1UD2 - chain A; structure by X-ray diffraction, 2.13 A resolution.

Chain A:
Name: amylase
From: Bacillus sp. KSM-K38
Notes: EC 3.2.1.1
UniProt: Q93I48 (Q93I48_9BACI); residues 1-480 here correspond to UniProt positions 22-501 (UniProt number = residue number + 21)
Chain sequence (480 residues; numbered 1 to 480; the number before each row is that of its first residue):
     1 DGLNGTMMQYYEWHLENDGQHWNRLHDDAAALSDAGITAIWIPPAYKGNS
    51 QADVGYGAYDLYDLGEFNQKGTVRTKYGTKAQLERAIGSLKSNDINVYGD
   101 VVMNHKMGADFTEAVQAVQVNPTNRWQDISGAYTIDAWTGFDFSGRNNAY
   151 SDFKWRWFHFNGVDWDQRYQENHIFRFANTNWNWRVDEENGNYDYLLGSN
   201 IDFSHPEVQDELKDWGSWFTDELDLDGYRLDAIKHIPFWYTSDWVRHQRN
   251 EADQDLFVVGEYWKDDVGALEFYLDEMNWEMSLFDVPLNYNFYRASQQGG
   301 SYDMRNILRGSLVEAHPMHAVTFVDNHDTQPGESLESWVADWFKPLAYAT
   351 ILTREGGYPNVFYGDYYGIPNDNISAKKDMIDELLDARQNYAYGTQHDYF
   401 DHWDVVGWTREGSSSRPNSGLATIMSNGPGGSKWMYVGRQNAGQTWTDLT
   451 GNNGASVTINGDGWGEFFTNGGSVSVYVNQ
Ion coordination: Na+ site 1: Asn104, Asp194, Asn200, His235; Na+ site 2: Asn289, Val324, Asp325, Ser337; Na+ site 3: Gly300, Tyr302, Trp403, Asp404, Asn427

In short:
The Na+ site 1 is built by Asn104, Asp194, Asn200 and His235. The Na+ site 2 is built by Asn289, Val324,
Asp325 and Ser337.
Chain A is amylase (Bacillus sp. KSM-K38); the structure, Crystal structure of calcium-free alpha-amylase from
Bacillus sp. strain KSM-K38 (AmyK38), was determined by X-ray diffraction (same publication as 1UD3, 1UD4,
1UD5, 1UD6 and 1UD8).
